4HUD - chains A and F of the 6 polymer chains in the assembly; structure by X-ray diffraction, 2.70 A resolution.

== Chain A (and F) ==
Protein: Tail connector protein Gp15
Organism: Enterobacteria phage T4
Notes: chain F of this document is another copy of the same molecule, construct and numbering; everything in this record applies to it too
UniProt: P11112 (VG15_BPT4); numbering as in UniProt (aligned over 1-272)
Chain sequence (272 residues; numbered 1 to 272; the number before each row is that of its first residue):
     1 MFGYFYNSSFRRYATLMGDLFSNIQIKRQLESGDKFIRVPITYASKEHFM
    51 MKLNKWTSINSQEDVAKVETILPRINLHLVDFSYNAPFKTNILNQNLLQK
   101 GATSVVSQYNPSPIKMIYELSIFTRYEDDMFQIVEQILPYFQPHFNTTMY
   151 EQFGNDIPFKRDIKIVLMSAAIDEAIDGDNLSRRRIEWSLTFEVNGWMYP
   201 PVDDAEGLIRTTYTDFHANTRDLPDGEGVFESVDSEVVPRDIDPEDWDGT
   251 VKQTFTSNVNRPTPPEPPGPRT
Disordered / not traced: 1-2, 88-104, 179-182, 235-272

== Chain A / chain F interface ==
Contacting residue pairs (41):
  Gly3(A) - Gln29(F)  hydrogen bond (backbone-side chain)
  Tyr4(A) - Gln29(F)  hydrogen bond (backbone-side chain)
  Tyr4(A) - Asp128(F)
  Phe5(A) - Asp128(F)  hydrogen bond (backbone-side chain)
  Phe5(A) - Gln132(F)
  Phe5(A) - Glu135(F)
  Ser8(A) - Phe131(F)
  Ser8(A) - Glu135(F)  hydrogen bond
  Ser9(A) - Glu135(F)  hydrogen bond (backbone-side chain)
  Phe10(A) - Phe131(F)  hydrophobic
  Phe10(A) - Glu135(F)  hydrogen bond (backbone-side chain)
  Tyr43(A) - Glu127(F)
  Ser45(A) - Glu174(F)  hydrogen bond
  Glu47(A) - Ile176(F)
  His48(A) - Ile176(F)
  Met51(A) - Ile176(F)  hydrophobic
  His78(A) - Glu127(F)  salt bridge
  Leu79(A) - Trp188(F)  hydrophobic
  Val80(A) - Ile172(F)
  Asp81(A) - Ala170(F)
  Phe82(A) - Leu138(F)  hydrophobic
  Phe82(A) - Ala170(F)  hydrophobic
  Phe82(A) - Ile172(F)  hydrophobic
  Phe82(A) - Trp188(F)  hydrophobic
  Tyr84(A) - Phe141(F)
  Tyr84(A) - Gln142(F)  hydrogen bond (side chain-backbone)
  Tyr84(A) - Pro143(F)
  Ser107(A) - Pro139(F)
  Ser107(A) - Gln142(F)
  Ser112(A) - Gln142(F)
  Ile114(A) - Leu138(F)  hydrophobic
  Met198(A) - Glu135(F)
  Met198(A) - Leu138(F)  hydrophobic
  Tyr199(A) - Pro139(F)
  Pro200(A) - Glu135(F)
  Pro200(A) - Pro139(F)
  Pro200(A) - Tyr140(F)
  Pro201(A) - Glu135(F)
  Pro201(A) - Gln136(F)
  Asp203(A) - Lys27(F)  salt bridge
  Asp203(A) - Phe36(F)
Interface residues without a listed pair, chain A (29 interface residues in all): Arg11, Pro113, Asp204, Ala205
Interface residues without a listed pair, chain F (23 interface residues in all): Val134, Gly178, Leu190

== Overview ==
29 residues of chain A face 23 of chain F across their interface; the contacts include 8 hydrogen bonds and 2
salt bridges. Polar pairs include His78(A)-Glu127(F), Asp203(A)-Lys27(F) and Gly3(A)-Gln29(F).
Both chains are Tail connector protein Gp15 (Enterobacteria phage T4). Entry 4HUD (Structure of the
bacteriophage T4 tail terminator protein, gp15) was determined by X-ray diffraction together with 3J2M, 3J2N,
3J2O and 4HUH from the same study.
